PDB entry 4FDX | X-ray diffraction, 1.64 A resolution | chains A and B

# Chain A (and B)
Molecule: 4-oxalocrotonase tautomerase isozyme
Organism: Methylibium petroleiphilum
Notes: EC 5.3.2.2; chain B of this document is another copy of the same molecule, construct and numbering; everything in this record applies to it too
UniProtKB: A2SL37 (A2SL37_METPP); residues 1-70 here correspond to UniProt positions 2-71 (UniProt number = residue number + 1)
Sequence (70 residues; each row starts with the number of its first residue):
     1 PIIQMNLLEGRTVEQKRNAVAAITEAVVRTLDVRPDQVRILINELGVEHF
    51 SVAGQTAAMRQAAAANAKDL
Disordered / not traced: 62-70 (chain B: 65-70)

# Chain A / chain B interface
Pairs across the interface (42; chain A residue first):
  Pro1(A) with Asn6(B); Leu7(B), hydrophobic
  Ile2(A) with Gln4(B); Met5(B); Asn6(B), hydrogen bond (backbone-backbone); Phe50(B), hydrophobic
  Ile3(A) with Ile3(B), hydrophobic; Gln4(B)
  Gln4(A) with Ile2(B); Ile3(B); Gln4(B), hydrogen bond (backbone-backbone); Asn6(B), hydrogen bond
  Met5(A) with Ile2(B); Leu31(B), hydrophobic
  Asn6(A) with Pro1(B); Ile2(B), hydrogen bond (backbone-backbone); Gln4(B), hydrogen bond
  Leu7(A) with Leu31(B), hydrophobic
  Arg11(A) with Leu31(B), hydrogen bond (side chain-backbone); Val33(B)
  Gln15(A) with Leu31(B)
  Asn18(A) with Thr30(B)
  Ala19(A) with Thr30(B); Leu31(B), hydrophobic
  Ala22(A) with Ala26(B); Arg29(B); Thr30(B)
  Ile23(A) with Ala26(B); Val27(B), hydrophobic
  Ala26(A) with Ala22(B), hydrophobic
  Val27(A) with Ile23(B), hydrophobic
  Arg29(A) with Ala22(B)
  Thr30(A) with Gln15(B); Asn18(B); Ala19(B); Ala22(B)
  Leu31(A) with Leu7(B), hydrophobic; Arg11(B), hydrogen bond (backbone-side chain); Gln15(B); Ala19(B), hydrophobic
  Val33(A) with Arg11(B)
  Phe50(A) with Ile2(B), hydrophobic

# Summary
Chain A and chain B each contribute 20 residues to their interface; the contacts include 7 hydrogen bonds.
Polar pairs include Gln4(A)-Asn6(B), Arg11(A)-Leu31(B) and Ile2(A)-Asn6(B).
Chain A and chain B are both 4-oxalocrotonase tautomerase isozyme (Methylibium petroleiphilum); the structure,
Kinetic and structural characterization of the 4-oxalocrotonate tautomerase isozymes from Methylibium
petroleiphilum, was determined by X-ray diffraction (same publication as 4FAZ).
